PDB entry 2BM5 | X-ray diffraction, 2.00 A resolution | chains A and B

[Chain A (and B)]
Protein: Pentapeptide repeat family protein
From: Mycobacterium tuberculosis
Notes: chain B of this document is another copy of the same molecule, construct and numbering; everything in this record applies to it too
UniProtKB: O50390 (O50390_MYCTU); residue numbers follow UniProt; this construct covers 1-183
Chain sequence (186 residues; numbered -2 to 183; the number before each row is that of its first residue; numbers below 1 keep their minus sign (Gly-2 is residue -2)):
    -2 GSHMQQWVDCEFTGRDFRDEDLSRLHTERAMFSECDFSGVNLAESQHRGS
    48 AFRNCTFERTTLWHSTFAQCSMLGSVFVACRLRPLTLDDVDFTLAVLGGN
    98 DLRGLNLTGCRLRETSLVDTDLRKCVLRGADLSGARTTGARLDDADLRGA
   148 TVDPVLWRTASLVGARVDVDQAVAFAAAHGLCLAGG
Unresolved in the structure: -2 to 0 (chain B: -2 to 0, 182-183)

[Interface between chain A and chain B]
Contacting residue pairs - 40 pairs, chain A then chain B:
  Leu159(A) with Leu178(B)
  Val160(A) with Gly177(B)
  Gly161(A) with Gly177(B), hydrogen bond (backbone-backbone); Cys179(B)
  Ala162(A) with Leu178(B); Cys179(B), hydrogen bond (backbone-backbone)
  Arg163(A) with Cys179(B)
  Val164(A) with Cys179(B), hydrogen bond (backbone-backbone); Leu180(B); Ala181(B)
  Asp165(A) with Leu180(B)
  Ala169(A) with Ala169(B); Ala173(B), hydrophobic
  Phe172(A) with Phe172(B), hydrophobic; Ala173(B), hydrophobic; His176(B); Leu178(B), hydrophobic
  Ala173(A) with Ala169(B); Phe172(B), hydrophobic
  His176(A) with Phe172(B)
  Gly177(A) with Leu159(B); Val160(B); Gly161(B), hydrogen bond (backbone-backbone)
  Leu178(A) with Leu159(B), hydrophobic; Ala162(B); Val164(B), hydrophobic; Phe172(B), hydrophobic
  Cys179(A) with Gly161(B); Ala162(B), hydrogen bond (backbone-backbone); Arg163(B); Val164(B), hydrogen bond (backbone-backbone)
  Leu180(A) with Val164(B); Val166(B), hydrophobic
  Ala181(A) with Arg145(B); Arg163(B); Val164(B), hydrogen bond (backbone-backbone); Asp165(B)
  Gly182(A) with Arg145(B), hydrogen bond (backbone-side chain)
  Gly183(A) with Arg125(B); Asp165(B)
Also at the interface, not in a pair above, chain A (21 interface residues in all): Trp154, Val166, Val170
Also at the interface, not in a pair above, chain B (21 interface residues in all): Trp154, Val170

[In short]
The chain A/chain B interface involves 21 residues from each chain; the contacts include 8 hydrogen bonds.
Among the polar pairs are Gly182(A)-Arg145(B), Gly161(A)-Gly177(B) and Ala162(A)-Cys179(B).
Both chains are Pentapeptide repeat family protein (Mycobacterium tuberculosis). Entry 2BM5 (The Structure of
MfpA (Rv3361c, P21 Crystal form). The Pentapeptide Repeat Protein from Mycobacterium tuberculosis Folds ...)
was determined by X-ray diffraction together with 2BM4 and 2BM7 from the same study.
